PDB entry 3UGL | X-ray diffraction, 1.36 A resolution | chains A and B

[Chain A (and B)]
Protein: Proteine kinase C delta type
From: Mus musculus
Notes: EC 2.7.11.13; fragment: C1B Subdomain of PKC delta; chain B of this document is another copy of the same molecule, construct and numbering; everything in this record applies to it too
Reference sequence: P28867 (KPCD_MOUSE); residue numbers follow UniProt; this construct covers 231-280
Amino-acid sequence (65 residues; row label = number of the first residue in the row):
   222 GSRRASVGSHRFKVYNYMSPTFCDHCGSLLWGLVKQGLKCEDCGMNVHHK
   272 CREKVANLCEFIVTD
Differences from the reference sequence: expression tag (222-230, 281-286)
Ion coordination: Zn2+ site 1: H231, C261, C264, C280; Zn2+ site 2: C244, C247, H269, C272
Small-molecule neighbours: cyclopropylmethanol (09V): Y236, N237, Y238, M239, S240, T242, K260
What the authors report for this chain:
  - binding site for cyclopropylmethanol: Y236, N237, Y238, M239, S240, T242, K260
  - conformationally variable residues (side-chain flip): S240

[Chain A / chain B interface]
Contacting residue pairs (24; chain A residue first):
  S223(A) - R232(B)
  R225(A) - S227(B)  hydrogen bond
  R225(A) - V228(B)
  R225(A) - G229(B)
  R225(A) - S230(B)  hydrogen bond (side chain-backbone)
  R225(A) - D263(B)  salt bridge
  R225(A) - C280(B)  hydrogen bond (side chain-backbone)
  R225(A) - F282(B)
  A226(A) - A226(B)
  A226(A) - S227(B)
  A226(A) - V228(B)  hydrogen bond (backbone-backbone)
  S227(A) - R225(B)  hydrogen bond
  S227(A) - A226(B)
  V228(A) - R224(B)
  V228(A) - R225(B)
  V228(A) - A226(B)  hydrogen bond (backbone-backbone)
  G229(A) - S223(B)
  G229(A) - R224(B)
  G229(A) - R225(B)
  S230(A) - S223(B)  hydrogen bond
  S230(A) - R225(B)  hydrogen bond (backbone-side chain)
  D263(A) - R225(B)  salt bridge
  C280(A) - R225(B)  hydrogen bond (backbone-side chain)
  F282(A) - R225(B)
Also at the interface, not in a pair above, chain A (12 interface residues in all): R224, E281
Also at the interface, not in a pair above, chain B (14 interface residues in all): G222, E281

[Overview]
Chain A and chain B form an interface of 12 and 14 residues respectively; the contacts include 9 hydrogen
bonds and 2 salt bridges. Polar contacts include R225(A)-D263(B), R225(A)-S227(B) and R225(A)-S230(B). Bound
to chain A: cyclopropylmethanol. The paper reports a binding site for cyclopropylmethanol at Y236(A), N237(A)
and Y238(A) among others; conformational variability at S240(A).
Chain A and chain B are both Proteine kinase C delta type (Mus musculus); the structure, Structural and
functional characterization of an anesthetic binding site in the second cysteine-rich domain of protein ...,
was determined by X-ray diffraction together with 3UEJ, 3UEY, 3UFF, 3UGD and 3UGI from the same study.
